4NTZ - chain A; structure by X-ray diffraction, 1.69 A resolution.

[Chain A]
Molecule: Adenylate kinase
From: Streptococcus pneumoniae
Notes: EC 2.7.4.3
UniProtKB: Q04ML5 (KAD_STRP2); numbering as in UniProt (aligned over 1-212)
Amino-acid sequence (217 residues; each row starts with the number of its first residue; numbers below 1 keep their minus sign (Gly-4 is residue -4)):
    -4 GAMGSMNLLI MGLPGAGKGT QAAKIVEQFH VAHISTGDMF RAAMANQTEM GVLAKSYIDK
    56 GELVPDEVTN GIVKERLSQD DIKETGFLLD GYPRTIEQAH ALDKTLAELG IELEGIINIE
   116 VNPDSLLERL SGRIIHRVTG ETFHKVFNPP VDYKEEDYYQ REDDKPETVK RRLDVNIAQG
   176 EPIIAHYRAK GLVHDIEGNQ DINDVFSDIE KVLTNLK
Disordered / not traced: -4 to -1
Sequence notes: expression tag (-4 to 0)
What the authors report for this chain:
  - catalytic residues: Arg89
  - mutagenesis - R89A, R89G: decreased catalytic activity
  - mutagenesis - R89A: abolished growth

[In short]
The paper reports the catalytic residue Arg89; R89A and R89G reduce catalytic activity.
Chain A is Adenylate kinase (Streptococcus pneumoniae); the structure, Crystal structure of Adenylate kinase
from Streptococcus pneumoniae, was determined by X-ray diffraction together with 4NU0 from the same study.
